2IW5 - chains A and B; structure by X-ray diffraction, 2.57 A resolution.

== Chain A ==
Molecule: Lysine-specific histone demethylase 1
From: Homo sapiens
Notes: EC 1.-.-.-; fragment: swirm domain, amine oxidase domain and linker, residues 171-836
UniProtKB: O60341 (LSD1_HUMAN); residue numbers follow UniProt; this construct covers 171-836
Amino-acid sequence (666 residues; each row starts with the number of its first residue):
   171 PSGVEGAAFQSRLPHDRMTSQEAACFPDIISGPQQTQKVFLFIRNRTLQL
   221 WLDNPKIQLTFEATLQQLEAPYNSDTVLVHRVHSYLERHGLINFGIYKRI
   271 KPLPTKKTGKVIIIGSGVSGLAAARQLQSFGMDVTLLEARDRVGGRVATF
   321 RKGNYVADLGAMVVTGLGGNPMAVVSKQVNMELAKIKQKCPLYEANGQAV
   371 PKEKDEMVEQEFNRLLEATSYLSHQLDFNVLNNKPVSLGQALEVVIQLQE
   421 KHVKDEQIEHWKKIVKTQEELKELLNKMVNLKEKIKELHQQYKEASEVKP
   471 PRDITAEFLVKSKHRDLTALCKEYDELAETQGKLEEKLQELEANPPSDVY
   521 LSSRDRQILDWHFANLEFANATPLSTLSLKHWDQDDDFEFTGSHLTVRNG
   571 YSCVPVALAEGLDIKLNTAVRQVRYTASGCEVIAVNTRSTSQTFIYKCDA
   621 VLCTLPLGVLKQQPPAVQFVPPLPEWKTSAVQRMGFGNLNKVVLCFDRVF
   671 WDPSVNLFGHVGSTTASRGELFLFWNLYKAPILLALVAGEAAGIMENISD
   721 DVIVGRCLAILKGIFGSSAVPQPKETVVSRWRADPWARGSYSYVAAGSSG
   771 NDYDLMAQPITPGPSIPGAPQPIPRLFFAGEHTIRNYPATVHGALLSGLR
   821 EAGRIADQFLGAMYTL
Ligand contacts: FAD (flavin-adenine dinucleotide): Ile-284, Gly-285, Ser-286, Gly-287, Val-288, Ser-289, Gly-290, Leu-307, Glu-308, Ala-309, Arg-310, Gly-314, Gly-315, Arg-316, Val-317, Leu-329, Gly-330, Ala-331, Met-332, Val-333, Thr-588, Ala-589, Val-590, Thr-624, Leu-625, Pro-626, Val-629, Val-637, Leu-659, Lys-661, Trp-751, Trp-756, Ser-760, Tyr-761, Gly-800, Glu-801, Ala-809, Thr-810, Val-811, His-812, Ala-814

== Chain B ==
Molecule: Rest corepressor 1
From: Homo sapiens
Notes: fragment: fragment of sant1, linker region and sant2 domain, residues 286-482
UniProtKB: Q9UKL0 (RCOR1_HUMAN); numbering as in UniProt (aligned over 286-482)
Amino-acid sequence (235 residues; each row starts with the number of its first residue):
   248 MGSSHHHHHHSSGLVPRGSHMASMTGGQQMGRGSEFGRPTETVPQVKKEK
   298 HSTQAKNRAKRKPPKGMFLSQEDVEAVSANATAATTVLRQLDMELVSVKR
   348 QIQNIKQTNSALKEKLDGGIEPYRLPEVIQKCNARWTTEEQLLAVQAIRK
   398 YGRDFQAISDVIGNKSVVQVKNFFVNYRRRFNIDEVLQEWEAEHGKEETN
   448 GPSNQKPVKSPDNSIKMPEEEDEAPVLDVRYASAS
Unresolved in the structure: 248-307, 441-482
Curated features (UniProtKB/Swiss-Prot):
  - cross-link: Lys-297 (Glycyl lysine isopeptide (Lys-Gly) (interchain with G-Cter in SUMO2))

== How chain A and chain B interact ==
Pairs across the interface (92):
  Arg-384(A) / Pro-311(B)
  Arg-384(A) / Lys-312(B)  hydrogen bond (side chain-backbone)
  Arg-384(A) / Gly-313(B)
  Arg-384(A) / Met-314(B)
  Glu-387(A) / Pro-311(B)
  Tyr-391(A) / Arg-308(B)
  Tyr-391(A) / Lys-309(B)
  Tyr-391(A) / Pro-310(B)
  Tyr-391(A) / Leu-316(B)  hydrophobic
  Leu-392(A) / Leu-316(B)  hydrophobic
  Gln-395(A) / Arg-308(B)  hydrogen bond
  Leu-396(A) / Gln-318(B)
  Leu-396(A) / Val-321(B)  hydrophobic
  Phe-398(A) / Val-321(B)  hydrophobic
  Phe-398(A) / Ser-325(B)
  Val-415(A) / Leu-316(B)  hydrophobic
  Gln-417(A) / Val-324(B)
  Gln-417(A) / Ala-331(B)
  Leu-418(A) / Phe-315(B)
  Leu-418(A) / Leu-316(B)  hydrophobic
  Leu-418(A) / Asp-320(B)
  Leu-418(A) / Val-321(B)  hydrophobic
  Leu-418(A) / Val-324(B)  hydrophobic
  Gln-419(A) / Gly-313(B)
  Gln-419(A) / Met-314(B)
  Gln-419(A) / Phe-315(B)  hydrogen bond (side chain-backbone)
  Gln-419(A) / Leu-316(B)
  Glu-420(A) / Leu-335(B)
  Lys-421(A) / Asp-320(B)  salt bridge
  Lys-421(A) / Leu-335(B)
  His-422(A) / Phe-315(B)
  Lys-424(A) / Leu-335(B)
  Lys-424(A) / Asp-339(B)  salt bridge
  Asp-425(A) / Leu-338(B)
  Gln-427(A) / Leu-342(B)
  Ile-428(A) / Leu-338(B)  hydrophobic
  Trp-431(A) / Leu-342(B)
  Trp-431(A) / Val-345(B)  hydrophobic
  Trp-431(A) / Lys-346(B)
  Trp-431(A) / Ile-349(B)  hydrophobic
  Ile-434(A) / Ile-349(B)  hydrophobic
  Val-435(A) / Val-345(B)
  Val-435(A) / Ile-349(B)  hydrophobic
  Gln-438(A) / Ile-352(B)
  Gln-438(A) / Asn-356(B)  hydrogen bond (backbone-side chain)
  Glu-439(A) / Ile-352(B)
  Leu-441(A) / Asn-356(B)
  Lys-442(A) / Asn-356(B)
  Leu-445(A) / Asn-356(B)
  Leu-445(A) / Leu-359(B)  hydrophobic
  Asn-446(A) / Leu-359(B)
  Met-448(A) / Leu-363(B)
  Val-449(A) / Leu-359(B)
  Val-449(A) / Leu-363(B)  hydrophobic
  Lys-452(A) / Lys-362(B)  hydrogen bond (side chain-backbone)
  Lys-452(A) / Asp-364(B)
  Lys-452(A) / Gly-366(B)
  Ile-455(A) / Tyr-370(B)  hydrophobic
  Lys-456(A) / Tyr-370(B)
  His-459(A) / Pro-369(B)
  His-459(A) / Tyr-370(B)
  Tyr-462(A) / Leu-372(B)  hydrophobic
  Ile-474(A) / Glu-386(B)
  Ile-474(A) / Leu-389(B)  hydrophobic
  Ile-474(A) / Gln-393(B)  hydrogen bond (backbone-side chain)
  Thr-475(A) / Gln-393(B)
  Phe-478(A) / Leu-390(B)  hydrophobic
  Phe-478(A) / Gln-393(B)
  Phe-478(A) / Ala-394(B)
  Phe-478(A) / Lys-397(B)
  Phe-478(A) / Val-408(B)  hydrophobic
  Lys-481(A) / Val-408(B)
  Ser-482(A) / Lys-397(B)
  Ser-482(A) / Tyr-398(B)  hydrogen bond (backbone-side chain)
  His-484(A) / Leu-372(B)
  His-484(A) / Pro-373(B)
  His-484(A) / Val-375(B)
  Arg-485(A) / Tyr-398(B)
  Arg-485(A) / Ala-404(B)
  Arg-485(A) / Asp-407(B)
  Arg-485(A) / Val-408(B)
  Asp-486(A) / Lys-397(B)  salt bridge
  Asp-486(A) / Tyr-398(B)  hydrogen bond
  Leu-487(A) / Tyr-370(B)
  Leu-487(A) / Leu-372(B)  hydrophobic
  Cys-491(A) / Ile-367(B)  hydrophobic
  Tyr-494(A) / Leu-363(B)
  Tyr-494(A) / Gly-366(B)
  Tyr-494(A) / Ile-367(B)  hydrophobic
  Asp-495(A) / Arg-371(B)  salt bridge
  Glu-505(A) / Lys-360(B)  salt bridge
  Glu-512(A) / Lys-353(B)  salt bridge
Also at the interface, not in a pair above, chain A (57 interface residues in all): Glu-381, Leu-385, Ala-388, Leu-401, Val-414, Lys-432, Glu-477, Thr-488, Gln-501
Also at the interface, not in a pair above, chain B (54 interface residues in all): Ser-317, Val-334, Glu-341, Gln-348, Thr-355, Glu-374

== Overview ==
Chain A and chain B form an interface of 57 and 54 residues respectively, with 8 hydrogen bonds and 6 salt
bridges. Among the polar pairs are Lys-421(A)/Asp-320(B), Lys-424(A)/Asp-339(B) and Asp-486(A)/Lys-397(B).
Chain A binds flavin-adenine dinucleotide.
Here chain A is Lysine-specific histone demethylase 1 and chain B is Rest corepressor 1, both from Homo
sapiens. Entry 2IW5 (Structural Basis for CoREST-Dependent Demethylation of Nucleosomes by the Human LSD1
Histone Demethylase) was determined by X-ray diffraction.
